4WY1 - chain A; structure by X-ray diffraction, 1.98 A resolution.

== Chain A ==
Molecule: Beta-secretase 1
From: Homo sapiens
Notes: EC 3.4.23.46; fragment: protease
UniProtKB: P56817 (BACE1_HUMAN); residues -3 to 392 here correspond to UniProt positions 58-453 (UniProt number = residue number + 61)
Chain sequence (404 residues; numbered -3 to 400; the number before each row is that of its first residue; numbers below 1 keep their minus sign (Gly-3 is residue -3)):
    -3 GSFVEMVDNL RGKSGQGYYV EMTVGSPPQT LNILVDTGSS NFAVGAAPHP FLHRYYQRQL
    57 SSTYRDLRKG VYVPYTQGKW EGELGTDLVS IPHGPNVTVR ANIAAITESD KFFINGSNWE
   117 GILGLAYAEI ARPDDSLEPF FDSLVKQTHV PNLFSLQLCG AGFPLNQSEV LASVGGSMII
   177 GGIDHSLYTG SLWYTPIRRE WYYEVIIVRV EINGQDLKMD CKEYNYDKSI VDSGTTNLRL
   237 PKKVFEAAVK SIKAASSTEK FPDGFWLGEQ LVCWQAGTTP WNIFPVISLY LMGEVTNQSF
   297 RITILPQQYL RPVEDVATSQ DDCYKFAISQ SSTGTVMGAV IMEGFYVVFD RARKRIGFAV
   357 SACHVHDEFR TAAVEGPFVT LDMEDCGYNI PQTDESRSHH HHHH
Unresolved in the structure: -3 to -2, 158-163, 399-400
Differences from the reference sequence: expression tag (393-400)
Cystine bridges: Cys155-Cys359, Cys217-Cys382, Cys269-Cys319
Residues lining bound ligands: 3VO ((4aR,8aS)-8a-(2,4-difluorophenyl)-4,4a,5,6,8,8a-hexahydropyrano[3,4-d][1,3]thiazin-2-amine): Leu30, Asp32, Gly34, Ser35, Tyr71, Gln73, Phe108, Ile110, Trp115, Ile118, Asp228, Gly230, Thr231
Swiss-Prot annotation at these positions:
  - active site: Asp32, Asp228
  - modified residue (N6-acetyllysine): Lys65, Lys214, Lys218, Lys224, Lys238, Lys239, Lys246
  - glycosylation (N-linked (GlcNAc...) asparagine): Asn92, Asn111, Asn162, Asn293

== In short ==
Chain A binds compound 3VO. UniProt lists active-site residues Asp32 and Asp228.
Chain A is Beta-secretase 1 (Homo sapiens); the structure, Crystal structure of human BACE-1 bound to Compound
24B, was determined by X-ray diffraction (same publication as 4WY6 and 4X2L).
